3DY4 - chains H and Z of the 28 polymer chains in the assembly; structure by X-ray diffraction, 2.80 A resolution.

== Chain H ==
Molecule: Proteasome component PUP1
From: Saccharomyces cerevisiae
Notes: EC 3.4.25.1
UniProtKB: P25043 (PSB7_YEAST); the construct lacks a stretch of the UniProt sequence and is renumbered around it, so the offset changes along the chain: 1-91 = UniProt 30-120; 93-105 = UniProt 121-133; 106-187 = UniProt 135-216; 189-223 = UniProt 217-251
Amino-acid sequence (222 residues; numbered 1 to 223 plus 1 insertion-coded residue; 2 numbers in that range are skipped by the numbering (no residue carries them; nothing is unmodelled there); the number before each row is that of its first residue):
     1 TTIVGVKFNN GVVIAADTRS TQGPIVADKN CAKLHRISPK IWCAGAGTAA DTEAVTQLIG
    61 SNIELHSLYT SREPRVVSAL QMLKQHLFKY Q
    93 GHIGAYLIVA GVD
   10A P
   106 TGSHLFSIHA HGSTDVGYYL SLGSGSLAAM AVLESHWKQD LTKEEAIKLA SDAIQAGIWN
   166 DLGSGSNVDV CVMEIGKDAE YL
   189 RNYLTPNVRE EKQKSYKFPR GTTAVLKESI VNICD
Swiss-Prot annotation at these positions:
  - active site: Thr1 (Nucleophile)
Glycans and other covalent adducts: Omuralide, open form (SLA) linked to Thr1
Residues lining bound ligands: Omuralide, open form (SLA): Arg19, Ser20, Thr21, Cys31, Lys33, Ala46, Gly47, Ala49, Ser129, Gly168

== Chain Z ==
Molecule: Proteasome component C5
From: Saccharomyces cerevisiae
Notes: EC 3.4.25.1
UniProtKB: P23724 (PSB1_YEAST); the construct lacks a stretch of the UniProt sequence and is renumbered around it, so the offset changes along the chain: -9 to -1 = UniProt 20-28; 1-70 = UniProt 29-98; 71-106 = UniProt 100-135; 107-144 = UniProt 138-175; 2 more segments
Amino-acid sequence (222 residues; each row starts with the number of its first residue; note: 2 numbers in that range are skipped by the numbering (no residue carries them; nothing is unmodelled there); a row labelled like 10A-10B holds insertion residues (10A, then the next letters in order); numbers below 1 keep their minus sign (Gln-9 is residue -9)):
    -9 QFNPYGDNG
     1 GTILGIAGED FAVLAGDTRN ITDYSINSRY EPKVFDCGDN IVMSANGFAA DGDALVKRFK
    61 NSVKWYHFDH
   70A N
    71 DKKLSINSAA RNIQHLLYGK RFFPYYVHTI IAGLDE
10A-10B DG
   107 KGAVYSFDPV GSYEREQCRA GGAAASLIMP FLDNQVNF
14A-14F KNQYEP
14H-14I GT
    1I N
14J-14K GK
14M-14Q VKKPL
   14W K
   145 YLSVEEVIKL VRDSFTSATE RHIQVGDGLE ILIVTK
   182 DGVRKEFYEL KRD

== Interface between chain H and chain Z ==
Pairs across the interface (56; chain H residue first):
  Arg19(H) with Ile167(Z); Asp194(Z), salt bridge
  Gly23(H) with Ile167(Z)
  Pro24(H) with Arg165(Z); His166(Z); Ile167(Z), hydrogen bond (backbone-backbone)
  Ile25(H) with Arg165(Z)
  Val26(H) with Glu164(Z); Arg165(Z), hydrogen bond (backbone-backbone); Ile167(Z), hydrophobic
  Ala27(H) with Arg165(Z), hydrogen bond (backbone-side chain)
  Lys29(H) with Glu164(Z), salt bridge; Arg165(Z)
  Ile163(H) with Asp194(Z)
  Trp164(H) with Arg29(Z), hydrogen bond (backbone-side chain); Arg193(Z); Asp194(Z)
  Asn165(H) with Tyr24(Z)
  Asp166(H) with Tyr24(Z); Asp194(Z)
  Leu167(H) with Arg19(Z); Asp23(Z); Tyr24(Z), hydrogen bond (backbone-backbone); Ile26(Z), hydrophobic; Ile167(Z)
  Gly168(H) with Tyr24(Z)
  Ser169(H) with Asp194(Z)
  Gly170(H) with Asp194(Z)
  Ser171(H) with Asp194(Z), hydrogen bond (backbone-side chain)
  Asn195(H) with Lys192(Z), hydrogen bond (backbone-side chain); Asp194(Z)
  Arg197(H) with Thr160(Z), hydrogen bond; Ser161(Z), hydrogen bond; Glu164(Z)
  Glu198(H) with Arg156(Z), salt bridge; Thr160(Z); Glu190(Z)
  Lys200(H) with Asp157(Z)
  Gln201(H) with Lys153(Z); Arg156(Z), hydrogen bond; Asp157(Z), hydrogen bond (backbone-side chain)
  Lys202(H) with Gln141(Z); Glu150(Z); Asp157(Z), hydrogen bond (backbone-side chain)
  Tyr204(H) with Phe137(Z); Gln141(Z); Leu154(Z); Asp157(Z), hydrogen bond
  Phe206(H) with Gln14C(Z); Asn140(Z); Gln141(Z)
  Arg208(H) with Pro14F(Z)
  Gly209(H) with Pro14F(Z)
  Thr210(H) with Asn14B(Z); Gln14C(Z); Tyr14D(Z), hydrogen bond (backbone-backbone)
Other interface residues (no listed pair), chain H (31 interface residues in all): Thr21, Asp28, Pro207, Ala212
Other interface residues (no listed pair), chain Z (31 interface residues in all): Glu14E, Gly14J, Ile21, Ser25

== In short ==
The chain H/chain Z interface involves 31 residues from each chain, with 14 hydrogen bonds and 3 salt bridges.
Polar contacts include Arg19(H)-Asp194(Z), Lys29(H)-Glu164(Z) and Glu198(H)-Arg156(Z). Omuralide, open form is
covalently linked to Thr1(H). Curated annotation (UniProt) lists active-site residue Thr1(H) on chain H.
Here chain H is Proteasome component PUP1 and chain Z is Proteasome component C5, both from Saccharomyces
cerevisiae. Entry 3DY4 (Crystal structure of yeast 20S proteasome in complex with spirolactacystin) was
determined by X-ray diffraction, deposited together with 3DY3.
